PDB entry 8GPJ | electron microscopy, 3.50 A resolution | chains H and L of the 12 polymer chains in the assembly

== Chain H ==
Name: 8ANC195 Fab heavy chain
Organism: Homo sapiens
Notes: antibody fragment or engineered binder
Chain sequence (235 residues; numbered 0 to 234; the number before each row is that of its first residue; numbering starts at 0):
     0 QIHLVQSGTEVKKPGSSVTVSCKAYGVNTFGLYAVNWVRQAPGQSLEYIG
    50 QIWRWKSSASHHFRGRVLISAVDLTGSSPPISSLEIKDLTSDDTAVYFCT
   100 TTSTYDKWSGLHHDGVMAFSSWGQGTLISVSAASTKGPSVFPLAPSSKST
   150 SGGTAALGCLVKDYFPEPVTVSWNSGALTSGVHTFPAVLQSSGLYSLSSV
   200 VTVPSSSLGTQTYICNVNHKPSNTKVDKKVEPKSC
Not modelled in the structure: 130-234
Disulfides: Cys21-Cys98

== Chain L ==
Name: 8ANC195 Fab light chain
Organism: Homo sapiens
Notes: antibody fragment or engineered binder
Chain sequence (215 residues; numbered 0 to 214; the number before each row is that of its first residue; numbering starts at 0):
     0 DIQMTQSPSTLSASIGDTVRISCRASQSITGNWVAWYQQRPGKAPRLLIY
    50 RGAALLGGVPSRFSGSAAGTDFTLTIGNLQAEDFGTFYCQQYDTYPGTFG
   100 QGTKVEVKRTVAAPSVFIFPPSDEQLKSGTASVVCLLNNFYPREAKVQWK
   150 VDNALQSGNSQESVTEQDSKDSTYSLSSTLTLSKADYEKHKVYACEVTHQ
   200 GLSSPVTKSFNRGEC
Not modelled in the structure: 107-214

== Interface between chain H and chain L ==
Pairs across the interface (35; chain H residue first):
  Gln39(H) - Gln38(L)  hydrogen bond
  Gln43(H) - Tyr87(L)  hydrogen bond (backbone-side chain)
  Gln43(H) - Gln100(L)  hydrogen bond (backbone-side chain)
  Ser44(H) - Tyr87(L)  hydrogen bond (backbone-side chain)
  Leu45(H) - Tyr87(L)
  Leu45(H) - Phe98(L)  hydrophobic
  Tyr47(H) - Tyr94(L)  hydrophobic
  Ser57(H) - Tyr94(L)  hydrogen bond
  Ala58(H) - Tyr94(L)  hydrogen bond (backbone-side chain)
  Ser59(H) - Tyr94(L)
  Phe97(H) - Ala43(L)  hydrophobic
  Phe97(H) - Pro44(L)
  Ser108(H) - Tyr49(L)
  Gly109(H) - Trp32(L)
  Gly109(H) - Tyr49(L)
  Gly109(H) - Arg50(L)
  Leu110(H) - Tyr49(L)  hydrophobic
  His111(H) - Trp32(L)
  His112(H) - Trp32(L)  hydrogen bond
  His112(H) - Tyr91(L)
  Val115(H) - Tyr91(L)
  Val115(H) - Thr93(L)
  Val115(H) - Tyr94(L)  hydrophobic
  Met116(H) - Gln89(L)
  Met116(H) - Tyr91(L)
  Ala117(H) - Tyr36(L)
  Ala117(H) - Leu46(L)  hydrophobic
  Ala117(H) - Tyr91(L)
  Phe118(H) - Tyr36(L)  hydrogen bond (backbone-side chain)
  Phe118(H) - Leu46(L)
  Phe118(H) - Gln89(L)
  Phe118(H) - Phe98(L)  hydrophobic
  Trp121(H) - Ala43(L)  hydrophobic
  Trp121(H) - Pro44(L)
  Gly122(H) - Ala43(L)
Also at the interface, not in a pair above, chain H (22 interface residues in all): Gly114, Ser119
Also at the interface, not in a pair above, chain L (18 interface residues in all): Gln90, Asp92, Gly96

== Overview ==
22 residues of chain H face 18 of chain L across their interface; the contacts include 8 hydrogen bonds. Among
the polar pairs are Gln39(H)-Gln38(L), Gln43(H)-Tyr87(L) and Gln43(H)-Gln100(L).
Chain H is 8ANC195 Fab heavy chain and chain L is 8ANC195 Fab light chain, both from Homo sapiens; the
structure, HIV-1 Env X16 UFO in complex with 8ANC195 Fab, was determined by electron microscopy (same
publication as 8GP5, 8GPG, 8GPI and 8GPK).
